Entry 6KHJ (electron microscopy, 3.00 A resolution); this record covers chains A and C of the 18 polymer chains in the assembly.

Chain A:
Protein: NAD(P)H-quinone oxidoreductase subunit 1
Source organism: Thermosynechococcus elongatus BP-1
Notes: EC 7.1.1.-
UniProtKB: Q8DL32 (NU1C_THEEB); residues 1-372 here = UniProt positions 1-372
Amino-acid sequence (372 residues; each row starts with the number of its first residue):
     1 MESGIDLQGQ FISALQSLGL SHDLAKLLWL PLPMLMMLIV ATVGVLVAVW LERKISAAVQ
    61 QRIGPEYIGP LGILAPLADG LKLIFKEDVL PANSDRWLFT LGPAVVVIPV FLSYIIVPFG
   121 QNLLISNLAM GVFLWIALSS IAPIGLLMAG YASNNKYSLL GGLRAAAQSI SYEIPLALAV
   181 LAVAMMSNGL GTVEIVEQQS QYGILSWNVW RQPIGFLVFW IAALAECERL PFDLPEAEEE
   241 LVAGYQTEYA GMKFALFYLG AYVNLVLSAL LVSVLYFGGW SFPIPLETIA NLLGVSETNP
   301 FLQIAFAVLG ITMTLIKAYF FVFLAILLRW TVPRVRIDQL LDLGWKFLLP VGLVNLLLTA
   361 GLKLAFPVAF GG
Unresolved in the structure: 234-236
Small-molecule neighbours: plastoquinone 9 (PL9; 2,3-dimethyl-5-(3,7,11,15,19,23,27,31,35-nonamethyl-2,6,10,14,18,22,26,30,34-hexatriacontanonaenyl-2,5-cyclohexadiene-1,4-dione-2,3-dimethyl-5-solanesyl-1,4-benzoquinone): Ala237, Glu238, Arg329
Reported in the primary citation:
  - conformationally variable residues (order/disorder transition): Leu234 to Glu236
  - binding site for plastoquinone 9: Ala237

Chain C:
Protein: NAD(P)H-quinone oxidoreductase subunit 3
Source organism: Thermosynechococcus elongatus BP-1
Notes: EC 7.1.1.-
UniProtKB: Q8DJ02 (NU3C_THEEB); residues 1-132 here = UniProt positions 1-132
Amino-acid sequence (132 residues; each row starts with the number of its first residue):
     1 MVAIPRLRDT ATVFVLSGYE YFLGFLIICS LVPVLALAAS ALLRPKSGRM IRLTTYESGM
    61 EPIGGAWIQF NVRYYMFALV FVIFDVETVF LYPWAVAFHQ LGLLAFIEAL IFIAILVVAL
   121 VYAWRKRALE WS
Unresolved in the structure: 1-12

How chain A and chain C interact:
Residue-residue contacts - 109 pairs, chain A then chain C:
  Gln8(A) with Tyr21(C), hydrogen bond
  Lys26(A) with Glu20(C), salt bridge; Tyr21(C)
  Trp29(A) with Tyr21(C), hydrogen bond
  Leu30(A) with Glu20(C); Tyr21(C), hydrophobic
  Pro33(A) with Tyr21(C), hydrophobic
  Met34(A) with Tyr21(C); Gly24(C); Phe25(C), hydrogen bond (side chain-backbone); Ile28(C), hydrophobic
  Leu38(A) with Phe25(C), hydrophobic; Ile28(C), hydrophobic
  Ile84(A) with Ala39(C); Ser40(C), hydrogen bond (backbone-side chain); Leu43(C)
  Phe85(A) with Leu43(C), hydrophobic; Pro45(C)
  Lys86(A) with Arg44(C)
  Glu87(A) with Arg44(C); Pro45(C)
  Asp88(A) with Arg44(C), salt bridge
  Val89(A) with Arg52(C)
  Leu90(A) with Leu53(C)
  Pro91(A) with Thr54(C); Thr55(C)
  Ala92(A) with Leu53(C), hydrophobic; Thr54(C); Thr55(C)
  Ile108(A) with Cys29(C); Ser30(C); Pro33(C), hydrophobic
  Phe111(A) with Phe25(C); Cys29(C), hydrophobic
  Leu112(A) with Phe25(C); Leu26(C)
  Ile115(A) with Phe22(C), hydrophobic; Phe25(C), hydrophobic
  Ile125(A) with Tyr21(C), hydrophobic; Phe25(C), hydrophobic
  Ser126(A) with Gly18(C), hydrogen bond (side chain-backbone); Tyr21(C)
  Leu128(A) with Gly18(C); Tyr19(C)
  Phe133(A) with Val89(C), hydrophobic; Tyr92(C)
  Leu134(A) with Phe22(C), hydrophobic
  Ile136(A) with Tyr92(C)
  Asn155(A) with Thr55(C)
  Lys156(A) with Glu57(C), salt bridge; Ile63(C); Gly65(C), hydrogen bond (side chain-backbone); Trp67(C); Ile68(C)
  Tyr157(A) with Glu57(C), hydrogen bond
  Leu159(A) with Ile68(C), hydrophobic
  Leu160(A) with Ile68(C), hydrophobic; Tyr74(C)
  Leu163(A) with Ile68(C), hydrophobic; Tyr74(C), hydrophobic
  Ile170(A) with Ala78(C), hydrophobic; Phe81(C)
  Glu173(A) with Phe81(C)
  Ile174(A) with Phe81(C), hydrophobic; Phe84(C), hydrophobic; Thr88(C)
  Ala177(A) with Tyr92(C), hydrogen bond (backbone-side chain)
  Leu178(A) with Thr88(C)
  Val180(A) with Tyr92(C)
  Leu181(A) with Leu91(C), hydrophobic; Tyr92(C), hydrophobic; Ala95(C), hydrophobic
  Ala184(A) with Ala95(C)
  Met185(A) with Ala95(C), hydrophobic; Phe98(C), hydrophobic
  Asn188(A) with His99(C)
  Leu190(A) with Tyr92(C), hydrophobic; Val96(C), hydrophobic
  Glu248(A) with Tyr56(C)
  Met252(A) with Ala36(C); Leu37(C), hydrophobic; Ser40(C)
  Lys253(A) with Leu37(C)
  Leu256(A) with Pro33(C), hydrophobic
  Ile337(A) with Ser132(C)
  Asp338(A) with Trp131(C)
  Leu341(A) with Phe77(C), hydrophobic; Ser132(C)
  Trp345(A) with Phe77(C); Val80(C), hydrophobic; Phe81(C); Phe84(C), hydrophobic; Leu129(C), hydrophobic
  Lys346(A) with Trp124(C); Leu129(C), hydrogen bond (side chain-backbone)
  Leu349(A) with Phe84(C), hydrophobic; Leu120(C), hydrophobic
  Leu353(A) with Val117(C), hydrophobic
  Leu356(A) with Leu91(C), hydrophobic; Trp94(C), hydrophobic
  Leu357(A) with Leu110(C), hydrophobic; Ile113(C), hydrophobic
  Ala360(A) with Trp94(C), hydrophobic; Phe98(C); Phe106(C), hydrophobic
  Lys363(A) with Phe98(C)
  Leu364(A) with Leu103(C), hydrophobic; Phe106(C), hydrophobic
  Gly372(A) with His99(C)
Interface residues without a listed pair, chain A (76 interface residues in all): Met37, Leu83, Thr100, Ala104, Val107, Tyr114, Leu138, Asn154, Ala167, Ser171, Gly189, Val242, Thr247, Asp342, Pro350, Gly361
Interface residues without a listed pair, chain C (60 interface residues in all): Ser47, Ala66, Asp85, Glu87, Gly102, Glu130

Summary:
76 residues of chain A and 60 residues of chain C are in contact, with 9 hydrogen bonds and 3 salt bridges.
Polar pairs include Lys26(A)-Glu20(C), Asp88(A)-Arg44(C) and Lys156(A)-Glu57(C). Chain A binds plastoquinone
9. From the paper: a binding site for plastoquinone 9 at Ala237(A); conformational variability at Leu234(A).
Chain A is NAD(P)H-quinone oxidoreductase subunit 1 and chain C is NAD(P)H-quinone oxidoreductase subunit 3,
both from Thermosynechococcus elongatus BP-1; the structure, Supercomplex for electron transfer, was
determined by electron microscopy.
